6S9S - chains F and A; structure by X-ray diffraction, 2.20 A resolution.

# Chain F
Name: Darpin 10
Source organism: synthetic construct
Notes: antibody fragment or engineered binder
Chain sequence (198 residues; numbered 1 to 198; the number before each row is that of its first residue):
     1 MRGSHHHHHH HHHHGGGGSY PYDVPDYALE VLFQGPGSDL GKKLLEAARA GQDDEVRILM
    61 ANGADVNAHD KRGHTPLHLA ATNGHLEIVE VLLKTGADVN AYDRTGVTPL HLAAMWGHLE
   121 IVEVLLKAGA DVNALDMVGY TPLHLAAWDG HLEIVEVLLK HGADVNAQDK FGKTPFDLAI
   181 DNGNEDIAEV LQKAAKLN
Disordered / not traced: 1-37, 195-198

# Chain A
Name: LIM domain-binding protein 1
Source organism: Xenopus laevis
Reference sequence: P70060 (LDB1_XENLA); residue numbers follow UniProt; this construct covers 20-200
Chain sequence (184 residues; each row starts with the number of its first residue):
    17 GSSGIGRHTP YGNQTDYRIF ELNKRLQNWT EECDNLWWDA FTTEFFEDDA MLTITFCLED
    77 GPKRYTIGRT LIPRYFRSIF EGGATELYYV LKHPKESFHN NFVSLDCDQC TMVTQHGKPM
   137 FTQVCVEGRL YLEFMFDDMM RIKTWHFSIR QHRELIPRSI LAMHAQDPQM LDQLSKNITR
   197 CGLS
Disordered / not traced: 17-29, 198-200
Disulfides: Cys-73/Cys-197
Construct notes: expression tag (17-19)
From the paper describing this entry:
  - mutagenesis - Y81D/L87D/R90D, L87D/R90D: abolished binding to SSDP

# How chain F and chain A interact
Contacting residue pairs (43; chain F residue first):
  Arg-49(F) / Asp-50(A)  salt bridge
  Arg-49(F) / Leu-52(A)
  Arg-49(F) / Trp-53(A)
  Arg-72(F) / Thr-59(A)  hydrogen bond
  Arg-72(F) / Asp-64(A)  salt bridge
  Arg-72(F) / Arg-85(A)
  His-74(F) / Asp-55(A)
  Leu-79(F) / Leu-52(A)  hydrophobic
  Thr-82(F) / Asn-51(A)  hydrogen bond (backbone-side chain)
  Thr-82(F) / Leu-52(A)
  Asn-83(F) / Asp-50(A)  hydrogen bond
  Asn-83(F) / Asn-51(A)
  Asn-83(F) / Leu-52(A)  hydrogen bond (side chain-backbone)
  Thr-105(F) / Asp-64(A)
  Val-107(F) / Thr-86(A)
  Met-115(F) / Thr-86(A)
  Met-115(F) / Leu-87(A)  hydrophobic
  Met-115(F) / Arg-90(A)
  Trp-116(F) / Asn-51(A)
  Trp-116(F) / Pro-89(A)
  Trp-116(F) / Arg-90(A)
  Trp-116(F) / Arg-93(A)
  His-118(F) / Asn-51(A)
  Asp-136(F) / Thr-86(A)  hydrogen bond
  Val-138(F) / Gly-84(A)
  Tyr-140(F) / Ile-83(A)
  Tyr-140(F) / Gly-84(A)  hydrogen bond (side chain-backbone)
  Tyr-140(F) / Thr-86(A)
  Tyr-140(F) / Leu-87(A)
  Leu-145(F) / Leu-87(A)  hydrophobic
  Trp-148(F) / Tyr-81(A)  hydrophobic
  Trp-148(F) / Ile-83(A)  hydrophobic
  Trp-148(F) / Leu-87(A)  hydrophobic
  Asp-149(F) / Arg-90(A)  salt bridge
  Phe-171(F) / Met-67(A)  hydrophobic
  Phe-171(F) / Thr-82(A)
  Phe-171(F) / Ile-83(A)
  Phe-171(F) / Gly-84(A)
  Lys-173(F) / Arg-80(A)  hydrogen bond (side chain-backbone)
  Lys-173(F) / Thr-82(A)
  Asp-181(F) / Arg-80(A)
  Asp-181(F) / Tyr-81(A)
  Asn-182(F) / Tyr-81(A)  hydrogen bond
Also at the interface, not in a pair above, chain F (23 interface residues in all): Met-137, Leu-178
Also at the interface, not in a pair above, chain A (21 interface residues in all): Trp-54, Asp-65
From the paper, about this interface:
  - epitope / paratope residues, chain A: Tyr-81(A), Ile-83(A), Leu-87(A), Arg-90(A)

# In short
23 residues of chain F and 21 residues of chain A are in contact, with 8 hydrogen bonds and 3 salt bridges.
Among the polar pairs are Arg-49(F)/Asp-50(A), Arg-72(F)/Asp-64(A) and Asp-149(F)/Arg-90(A). From the paper:
Y81D/L87D/R90D and L87D/R90D of chain A abolish binding to SSDP; epitope/paratope residues Tyr-81(A),
Ile-83(A) and Leu-87(A) among others.
Chain F is Darpin 10 (synthetic construct) and chain A is LIM domain-binding protein 1 (Xenopus laevis); the
structure, Dimerization domain of Xenopus laevis LDB1 in complex with darpin 10, was determined by X-ray
diffraction together with 6S9R and 6S9T from the same study.
